8U2E - chain A; structure by X-ray diffraction, 1.90 A resolution.

[Chain A]
Molecule: Tyrosine-protein kinase BTK
Source organism: Homo sapiens
Notes: EC 2.7.10.2
UniProtKB: Q06187 (BTK_HUMAN); residues 389-658 here = UniProt positions 389-658
Amino-acid sequence (270 residues; each row starts with the number of its first residue):
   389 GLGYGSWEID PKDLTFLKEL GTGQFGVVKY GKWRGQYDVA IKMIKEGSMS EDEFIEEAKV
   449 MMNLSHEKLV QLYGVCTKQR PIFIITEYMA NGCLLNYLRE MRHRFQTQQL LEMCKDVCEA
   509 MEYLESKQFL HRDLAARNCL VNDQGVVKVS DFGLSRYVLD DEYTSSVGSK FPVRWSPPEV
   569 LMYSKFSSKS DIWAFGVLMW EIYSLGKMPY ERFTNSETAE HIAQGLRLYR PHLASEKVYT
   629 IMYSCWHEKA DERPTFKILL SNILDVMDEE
Residues lining bound ligands: UP9 ((2S)-6-fluoro-5-[(3S)-3-(3-methyl-2-oxoimidazolidin-1-yl)piperidin-1-yl]-2-(4-methylpiperazine-1-carbonyl)-2,3,4,9-tetrahydro-1H-carbazole-8-carboxamide): Leu408, Gly409, Thr410, Gly411, Val416, Ala428, Lys430, Thr474, Glu475, Tyr476, Met477, Ala478, Asn479, Gly480, Cys481, Asn484, Leu528
Swiss-Prot annotation at these positions:
  - motif: Trp581 to Trp588 (CAV1-binding)
  - active site: Asp521 (Proton acceptor)
  - binding site (ATP): Leu408 to Val416, Lys430
  - binding site (clofedanol): Thr474 to Met477, Leu542
  - binding site (dasatinib): Thr474 to Met477
  - modified residue: Tyr551 (Phosphotyrosine), Ser604 (Phosphoserine), Tyr617 (Phosphotyrosine), Ser623 (Phosphoserine)
  - natural variant: Leu408 (L408P: In XLA), Gly414 (G414R: In XLA), Tyr418 (Y418H: In XLA), Ile429 (I429N: In XLA), Lys430 (K430E: In XLA; K430R: In XLA), Glu445 (E445D: In XLA), Gly462 (G462D: In XLA; G462V: In XLA), Tyr476 (Y476D: In XLA), Met477 (M477R: In XLA), Cys481 (C481S: Found in patients with chronic lymphocytic leukemia; uncertain significance), Cys502 (C502F: In XLA; C502W: In XLA), Cys506 (C506R: In XLA; C506Y: In XLA), 36 further natural variant entries in UniProt
  - mutagenesis: Tyr551 (Y551F: Loss of phosphorylation of GTF2I), Tyr617 (Y617E: Defective in mediating calcium response)

[In short]
Ligands of chain A: compound UP9. Curated annotation (UniProt) lists active-site residue Asp521, 10
ATP-binding residues, 5 clofedanol-binding residues and 4 dasatinib-binding residues.
Chain A is Tyrosine-protein kinase BTK (Homo sapiens); the structure, Bruton's tyrosine kinase in complex with
N-[(2R)-1-[(3R)-3-(methylcarbamoyl)-1H,2H,3H,4H,9H-pyrido[3,4-b]indol-2-yl]-3-(3-methylphenyl)-1-oxopropan-2-yl]-1H-indazole-5-carboxamide,
was determined by X-ray diffraction, deposited together with 8U2D.
